PDB entry 6LMT | electron microscopy, 2.66 A resolution | chains C and E of the 8 polymer chains in the assembly

# Chain C (and E)
Protein: Calcium homeostasis modulator 1
Source organism: Oryzias latipes
Notes: chain E of this document is another copy of the same molecule, construct and numbering; everything in this record applies to it too
Reference sequence: H2MCM1 (H2MCM1_ORYLA); numbering as in UniProt (aligned over 1-295)
Amino-acid sequence (301 residues; each row starts with the number of its first residue):
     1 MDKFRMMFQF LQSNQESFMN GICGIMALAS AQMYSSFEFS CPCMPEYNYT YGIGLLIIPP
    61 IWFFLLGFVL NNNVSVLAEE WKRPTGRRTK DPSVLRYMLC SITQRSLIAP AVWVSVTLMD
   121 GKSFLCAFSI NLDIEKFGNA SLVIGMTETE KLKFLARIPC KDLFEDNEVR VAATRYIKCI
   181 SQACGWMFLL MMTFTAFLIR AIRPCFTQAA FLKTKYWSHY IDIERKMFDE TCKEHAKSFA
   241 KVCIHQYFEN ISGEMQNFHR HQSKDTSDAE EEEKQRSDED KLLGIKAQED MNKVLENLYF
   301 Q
Disordered / not traced: 1-6, 261-301
Construct notes: expression tag (296-301)
Disulfides: Cys41-Cys126, Cys43-Cys160
What the authors report for this chain:
  - post-translational modification sites: Cys100, Cys205 (proposed by the authors, not directly observed)
  - binding site for cholesterol hemisuccinate: Met19, Leu28, Ser36, Val116, Leu189, Arg200

# Interface between chain C and chain E
Pairs across the interface (10; chain C residue first):
  Tyr247(C) with Ala209(E); Leu212(E)
  Glu254(C) with Lys213(E), salt bridge
  Met255(C) with Tyr216(E), hydrophobic
  Phe258(C) with Thr89(E); Lys90(E), hydrogen bond (backbone-side chain); Lys213(E)
  His259(C) with Lys90(E), hydrogen bond; Tyr216(E); Tyr220(E)
Interface residues without a listed pair, chain C (6 interface residues in all): Asn257
Interface residues without a listed pair, chain E (8 interface residues in all): Trp217

# Overview
The interface between chain C and chain E involves 6 residues on one side and 8 on the other; the contacts
include 2 hydrogen bonds and 1 salt bridge. Polar contacts include Glu254(C)-Lys213(E), Phe258(C)-Lys90(E) and
His259(C)-Lys90(E). The paper reports a binding site for cholesterol hemisuccinate at Met19(C), Leu28(C) and
Ser36(C) among others; modification sites Cys100(C) and Cys205(C).
Both chains are Calcium homeostasis modulator 1 (Oryzias latipes). Entry 6LMT (Cryo-EM structure of the
killifish CALHM1) was determined by electron microscopy, deposited together with 6LMU, 6LMV, 6LMW and 6LMX.
